PDB entry 6D5F | electron microscopy, 3.70 A resolution | chains k and 1 of the 54 polymer chains in the assembly

[Chain k]
Protein: Fimbrial protein
From: Sulfolobus filamentous virus 1
Amino-acid sequence (137 residues; row label = number of the first residue in the row):
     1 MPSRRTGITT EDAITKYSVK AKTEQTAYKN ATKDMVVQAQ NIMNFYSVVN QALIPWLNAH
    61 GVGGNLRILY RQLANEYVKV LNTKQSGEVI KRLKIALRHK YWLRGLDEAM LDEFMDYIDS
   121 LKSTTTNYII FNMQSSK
Not modelled in the structure: 1-3, 135-137
Reported in the primary citation:
  - binding site for the 336-nt DNA strand (chain 1): Lys20

[Chain 1]
Molecule: 336-nt DNA strand
From: Sulfolobus filamentous virus 1
Sequence (336 nucleotides; row label = number of the first residue in the row):
     1 TATATATATA TATATATATA TATATATATA TATATATATA TATATATATA TATATATATA
    61 TATATATATA TATATATATA TATATATATA TATATATATA TATATATATA TATATATATA
   121 TATATATATA TATATATATA TATATATATA TATATATATA TATATATATA TATATATATA
   181 TATATATATA TATATATATA TATATATATA TATATATATA TATATATATA TATATATATA
   241 TATATATATA TATATATATA TATATATATA TATATATATA TATATATATA TATATATATA
   301 TATATATATA TATATATATA TATATATATA TATATA

[Interface between chain k and chain 1]
Contacting residue pairs (39):
  Thr6(k) - DT239(1)  phosphate contact
  Thr6(k) - DA240(1)  base contact
  Gly7(k) - DT239(1)  phosphate contact
  Ile8(k) - DA238(1)  phosphate contact
  Ile8(k) - DT239(1)  phosphate contact
  Ala13(k) - DT237(1)  phosphate contact
  Ala13(k) - DA238(1)  phosphate contact
  Lys16(k) - DA238(1)  salt bridge to the phosphate
  Tyr17(k) - DA236(1)  base contact
  Lys20(k) - DA236(1)  hydrogen bond to the phosphate
  Lys20(k) - DT237(1)  salt bridge to the phosphate
  Glu24(k) - DA236(1)  sugar contact
  Tyr28(k) - DA234(1)  base contact
  Tyr28(k) - DT235(1)  sugar contact
  Ala31(k) - DA234(1)  sugar contact
  Asp34(k) - DA234(1)  phosphate contact
  Met35(k) - DT233(1)  sugar contact
  Met35(k) - DA234(1)  sugar contact
  Gln38(k) - DT233(1)  sugar contact
  Gln38(k) - DA234(1)  phosphate contact
  Asn41(k) - DA232(1)  phosphate contact
  Asn41(k) - DT233(1)  phosphate contact
  Ile42(k) - DA232(1)  base contact
  Phe45(k) - DT231(1)  sugar contact
  Tyr46(k) - DT231(1)  base contact
  Ile68(k) - DT229(1)  base contact
  Gln72(k) - DT229(1)  hydrogen bond to the base
  Gln72(k) - DA230(1)  sugar contact
  Asn75(k) - DA230(1)  base contact
  Asn75(k) - DT231(1)  sugar contact
  Glu76(k) - DA230(1)  phosphate contact
  Glu76(k) - DT231(1)  phosphate contact
  Lys79(k) - DT231(1)  salt bridge to the phosphate
  Lys79(k) - DA232(1)  phosphate contact
  Asn82(k) - DA232(1)  phosphate contact
  Tyr101(k) - DA230(1)  phosphate contact
  Arg104(k) - DT229(1)  hydrogen bond to the phosphate
  Arg104(k) - DA230(1)  salt bridge to the phosphate
  Thr125(k) - DA232(1)  phosphate contact
Also at the interface, not in a pair above, chain k (29 interface residues in all): Arg4, Ala27, Lys100
Also at the interface, not in a pair above, chain 1 (13 interface residues in all): DT241

[Overview]
Chain k and chain 1 form an interface of 29 and 13 residues respectively, with 3 hydrogen bonds and 4 salt
bridges. Polar contacts include Gln72(k)-DT229(1), Lys20(k)-DA236(1) and Arg104(k)-DT229(1). The paper reports
a binding site for the 336-nt DNA strand (chain 1) at Lys20(k).
Chain k is Fimbrial protein and chain 1 is a 336-nt DNA strand, both from Sulfolobus filamentous virus 1; the
structure, Cryo-EM reconstruction of membrane-enveloped filamentous virus SFV1 (Sulfolobus filamentous virus
1), was determined by electron microscopy.
